Entry 5L1Z (X-ray diffraction, 5.90 A resolution (low resolution: residue-level contacts below are approximate; hydrogen-bond / salt-bridge calls are withheld)); this record covers chains A and B of the 5 polymer chains in the assembly.

== Chain A ==
Protein: Cyclin-dependent kinase 9
Source organism: Homo sapiens
Notes: EC 2.7.11.22, 2.7.11.23
Reference sequence: P50750 (CDK9_HUMAN); residues 1-330 here = UniProt positions 1-330
Chain sequence (330 residues; each row starts with the number of its first residue):
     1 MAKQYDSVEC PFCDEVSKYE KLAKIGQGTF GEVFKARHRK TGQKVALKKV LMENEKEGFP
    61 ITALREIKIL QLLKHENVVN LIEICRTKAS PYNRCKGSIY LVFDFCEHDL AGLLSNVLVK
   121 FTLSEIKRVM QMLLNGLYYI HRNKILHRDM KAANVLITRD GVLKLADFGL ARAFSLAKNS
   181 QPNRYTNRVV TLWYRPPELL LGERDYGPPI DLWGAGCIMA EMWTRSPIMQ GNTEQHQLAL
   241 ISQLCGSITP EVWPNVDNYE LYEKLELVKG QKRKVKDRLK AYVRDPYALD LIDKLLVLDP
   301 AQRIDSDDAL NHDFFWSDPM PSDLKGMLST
Not modelled in the structure: 1-7, 27-30, 89-96
Modified positions: Thr186 (phosphothreonine; TPO)
UniProt features mapped onto this chain:
  - region: Ala166 to Thr191 (T-loop)
  - active site: Asp149 (Proton acceptor)
  - binding site (ATP): Ile25 to Val33, Lys48, Asp104 to Cys106, Asp167
  - modified residue: Lys44 (N6-acetyllysine), Lys48 (N6-acetyllysine), Ser175 (Phosphoserine), Thr186 (Phosphothreonine)

== Chain B ==
Protein: Cyclin-T1
Source organism: Homo sapiens
Reference sequence: O60563 (CCNT1_HUMAN); residue numbers follow UniProt; this construct covers 1-264
Chain sequence (264 residues; row label = number of the first residue in the row):
     1 MEGERKNNNK RWYFTREQLE NSPSRRFGVD PDKELSYRQQ AANLLQDMGQ RLNVSQLTIN
    61 TAIVYMHRFY MIQSFTQFPG NSVAPAALFL AAKVEEQPKK LEHVIKVAHT CLHPQESLPD
   121 TRSEAYLQQV QDLVILESII LQTLGFELTI DHPHTHVVKC TQLVRASKDL AQTSYFMATN
   181 SLHLTTFSLQ YTPPVVACVC IHLACKWSNW EIPVSTDGKH WWEYVDATVT LELLDELTHE
   241 FLQILEKTPN RLKRIWNWRA CEAA
Not modelled in the structure: 1-6, 262-264
Metal / ion sites: Zn2+: Cys261 (shared with 3 residues of chain D)
UniProt features mapped onto this chain:
  - motif: Lys253 to Ala264 (Nuclear localization signal, and interaction with Tat-TAR RNA)
  - site: Cys261 (Essential for interacting with HIV-1 Tat)
  - modified residue: Ser117 (Phosphoserine)
Reported in the primary citation:
  - Zn2+ coordination: Cys261
  - binding site for the 23-nt RNA strand: Arg259 to Cys261

== Chain A / chain B interface ==
Pairs across the interface - 23 pairs, chain A then chain B:
  Glu9(A) - Gln73(B)
  Cys10(A) - Gln142(B)
  Phe12(A) - Ile72(B)
  Phe12(A) - Gln142(B)
  Phe12(A) - Thr143(B)
  Cys13(A) - Gln142(B)
  Glu57(A) - Lys93(B)
  Glu57(A) - Lys100(B)
  Glu57(A) - Leu101(B)
  Gly58(A) - Val134(B)
  Gly58(A) - Glu137(B)
  Phe59(A) - Lys93(B)
  Phe59(A) - Glu137(B)
  Leu64(A) - Lys93(B)
  Leu64(A) - Leu148(B)
  Arg65(A) - Glu96(B)
  Lys68(A) - Val94(B)
  Lys68(A) - Leu148(B)
  Lys68(A) - Thr149(B)
  Gln71(A) - Phe146(B)
  Ile84(A) - Phe146(B)
  Arg86(A) - Gln142(B)
  Arg172(A) - Glu96(B)
Also at the interface, not in a pair above, chain A (19 interface residues in all): Pro11, Lys56, Ile61, Ile67, Ile99
Also at the interface, not in a pair above, chain B (20 interface residues in all): Arg11, Phe89, Leu90, Leu141, Gly145, Glu147

== Summary ==
Chain A and chain B form an interface of 19 and 20 residues respectively. UniProt lists active-site residue
Asp149(A) and 14 ATP-binding residues on chain A. The paper reports a binding site for the 23-nt RNA strand at
Arg259(B); Zn2+ coordination by Cys261(B).
Chain A is Cyclin-dependent kinase 9 and chain B is Cyclin-T1, both from Homo sapiens; the structure, TAR
complex with HIV-1 Tat-AFF4-P-TEFb, was determined by X-ray diffraction.
